Entry 5JYF (X-ray diffraction, 2.62 A resolution); this record covers chains A and D of the 4 polymer chains in the assembly.

Chain A (and D):
Molecule: Glyceraldehyde-3-phosphate dehydrogenase
From: Streptococcus agalactiae
Notes: EC 1.2.1.-; chain D of this document is another copy of the same molecule, construct and numbering; everything in this record applies to it too
UniProt: Q9ALW2 (Q9ALW2_STRAG); residue numbers follow UniProt; this construct covers 1-336
Chain sequence (356 residues; each row starts with the number of its first residue; numbers below 1 keep their minus sign (Met-19 is residue -19)):
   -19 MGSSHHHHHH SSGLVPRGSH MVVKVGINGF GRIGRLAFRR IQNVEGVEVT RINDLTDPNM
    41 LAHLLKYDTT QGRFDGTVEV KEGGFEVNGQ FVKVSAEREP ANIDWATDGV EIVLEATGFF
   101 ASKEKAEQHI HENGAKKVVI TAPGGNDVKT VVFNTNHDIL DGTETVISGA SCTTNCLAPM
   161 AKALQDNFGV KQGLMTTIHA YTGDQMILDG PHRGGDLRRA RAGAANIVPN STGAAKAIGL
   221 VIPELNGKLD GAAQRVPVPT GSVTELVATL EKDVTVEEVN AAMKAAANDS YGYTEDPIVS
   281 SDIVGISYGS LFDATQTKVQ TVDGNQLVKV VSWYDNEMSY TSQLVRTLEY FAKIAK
Disordered / not traced: -19 to 1, 100-105, 113, 124-125, 335-336 (chain D: -19 to 2, 111-115, 124-127, 140-142, 335-336)
Sequence notes: initiating methionine (-19); expression tag (-18 to 0)
From the paper describing this entry:
  - conformationally variable residues (loop rearrangement): Met186 to His192

Interface between chain A and chain D:
Contacting residue pairs (22):
  His43(A) with Pro277(D), hydrogen bond (side chain-backbone)
  Lys46(A) with Asp276(D), salt bridge
  Tyr47(A) with Asp276(D), hydrogen bond; Ile278(D); Asp282(D)
  Asp48(A) with Asp282(D)
  Thr49(A) with Ser281(D)
  Arg53(A) with Asp282(D), hydrogen bond (side chain-backbone); Val284(D), hydrogen bond (side chain-backbone); Gly285(D); Ile286(D)
  Asp276(A) with Lys46(D), salt bridge; Tyr47(D), hydrogen bond
  Pro277(A) with His43(D), hydrogen bond (backbone-side chain)
  Ile278(A) with Tyr47(D)
  Ser281(A) with Thr49(D)
  Asp282(A) with Tyr47(D); Asp48(D); Arg53(D), hydrogen bond (backbone-side chain)
  Val284(A) with Arg53(D), hydrogen bond (backbone-side chain)
  Gly285(A) with Arg53(D)
  Ile286(A) with Arg53(D)
Other interface residues (no listed pair), chain A (15 interface residues in all): Ile283
Other interface residues (no listed pair), chain D (16 interface residues in all): Thr274, Ile283

Summary:
15 residues of chain A and 16 residues of chain D are in contact; the contacts include 8 hydrogen bonds and 2
salt bridges. Polar pairs include Lys46(A)-Asp276(D), His43(A)-Pro277(D) and Tyr47(A)-Asp276(D). The paper
reports conformational variability at Met186(A).
Chain A and chain D are both Glyceraldehyde-3-phosphate dehydrogenase (Streptococcus agalactiae); the
structure, Structures of Streptococcus agalactiae GBS GAPDH in different enzymatic states, was determined by
X-ray diffraction (same publication as 5JY6, 5JYA and 5JYE).
